PDB entry 7OWF | X-ray diffraction, 1.91 A resolution | chains A and C of the 3 polymer chains in the assembly

== Chain A ==
Name: DNA polymerase I, thermostable
Source organism: Thermus aquaticus
Notes: EC 2.7.7.7
UniProt: P19821 (DPO1_THEAQ); residue numbers follow UniProt; this construct covers 293-832
Chain sequence (540 residues; row label = number of the first residue in the row):
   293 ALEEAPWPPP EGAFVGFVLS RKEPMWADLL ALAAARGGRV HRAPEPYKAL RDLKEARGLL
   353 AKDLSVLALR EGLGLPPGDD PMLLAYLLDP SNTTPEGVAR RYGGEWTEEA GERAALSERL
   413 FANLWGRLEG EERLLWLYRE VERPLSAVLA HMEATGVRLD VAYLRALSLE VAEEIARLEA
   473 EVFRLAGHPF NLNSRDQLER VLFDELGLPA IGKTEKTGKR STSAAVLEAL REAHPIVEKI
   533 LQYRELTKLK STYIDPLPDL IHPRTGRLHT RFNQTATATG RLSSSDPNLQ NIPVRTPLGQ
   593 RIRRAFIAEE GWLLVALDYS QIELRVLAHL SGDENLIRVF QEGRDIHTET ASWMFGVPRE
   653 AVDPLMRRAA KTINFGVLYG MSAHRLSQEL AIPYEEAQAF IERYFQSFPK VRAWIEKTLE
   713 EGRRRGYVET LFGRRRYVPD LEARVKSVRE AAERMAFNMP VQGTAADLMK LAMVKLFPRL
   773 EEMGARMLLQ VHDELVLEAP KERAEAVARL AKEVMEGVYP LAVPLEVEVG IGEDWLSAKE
Bound ions: Mg2+ site 1: Asp-610, Tyr-611, Asp-785 (together with BFdUTP); Mg2+ site 2: Asp-610, Asp-785 (together with BFdUTP)
Ligand contacts: BFdUTP (2IU; [[(2R,3S,5R)-5-[5-(1-benzofuran-2-yl)-2,4-bis(oxidanylidene)pyrimidin-1-yl]-3-oxidanyl-oxolan-2-yl]methoxy-oxidanyl-phosphoryl] phosphono hydrogen phosphate): Arg-573, Arg-587, Asp-610, Tyr-611, Ser-612, Gln-613, Ile-614, Glu-615, His-639, Arg-659, Arg-660, Lys-663, Thr-664, Phe-667, Tyr-671, Asp-785
What the authors report for this chain:
  - conformationally variable residues (side-chain flip): Arg-587, Arg-660
  - binding site for BFdUTP: Arg-587

== Chain C ==
Molecule: template
Sequence (16 nucleotides; numbered 201 to 216; the number before each row is that of its first residue):
   201 AACAGTGGCC GTGGTC

== Interface between chain A and chain C ==
Pairs across the interface - 55 pairs, chain A then chain C:
  Asn-483(A) with DT212(C), hydrogen bond to the phosphate
  Asn-485(A) with DG211(C), phosphate contact; DT212(C), phosphate contact
  Ser-486(A) with DT212(C), phosphate contact; DG213(C), hydrogen bond to the phosphate
  Ile-503(A) with DA201(C), base contact
  Gly-504(A) with DA201(C), sugar contact
  Lys-505(A) with DA201(C), sugar contact
  Glu-507(A) with DA202(C), phosphate contact
  Ser-513(A) with DA201(C), sugar contact
  Ser-515(A) with DA201(C), hydrogen bond to the phosphate
  Ala-517(A) with DA201(C), base contact; DA202(C), base contact
  Val-518(A) with DA201(C), base contact
  Ser-543(A) with DC210(C), sugar contact; DG211(C), phosphate contact
  Thr-544(A) with DC210(C), sugar contact
  Ala-568(A) with DG208(C), phosphate contact
  Thr-569(A) with DG207(C), phosphate contact
  Ala-570(A) with DT206(C), phosphate contact; DG207(C), hydrogen bond to the phosphate
  Thr-571(A) with DT206(C), sugar contact
  Arg-573(A) with DG205(C), base contact; DT206(C), hydrogen bond to the base
  Ser-575(A) with DG207(C), phosphate contact; DG208(C), hydrogen bond to the phosphate
  Ser-576(A) with DG208(C), sugar contact
  Ser-577(A) with DG208(C), phosphate contact; DC209(C), phosphate contact
  Asp-578(A) with DC209(C), hydrogen bond to the phosphate
  Asn-580(A) with DG208(C), hydrogen bond to the sugar; DC209(C), phosphate contact
  Asn-583(A) with DG207(C), base contact
  Thr-664(A) with DA204(C), base contact
  Phe-667(A) with DA204(C), base contact
  Gly-668(A) with DA204(C), sugar contact
  Tyr-671(A) with DA204(C), base contact
  Gly-672(A) with DC203(C), sugar contact; DA204(C), sugar contact
  Met-673(A) with DA204(C), hydrogen bond to the sugar
  Ser-674(A) with DC203(C), base contact; DA204(C), hydrogen bond to the phosphate
  Arg-677(A) with DA202(C), hydrogen bond to the base; DA204(C), salt bridge to the phosphate
  Gln-680(A) with DA201(C), base contact; DA202(C), base contact
  Arg-728(A) with DT206(C), salt bridge to the phosphate
  Arg-746(A) with DC203(C), sugar contact; DA204(C), hydrogen bond to the phosphate; DG205(C), salt bridge to the phosphate
  Met-747(A) with DG205(C), phosphate contact; DT206(C), phosphate contact
  Asn-750(A) with DG205(C), sugar contact
  Gln-754(A) with DG205(C), base contact; DT206(C), hydrogen bond to the sugar
Other interface residues (no listed pair), chain A (47 interface residues in all): Asp-488, Gln-489, Lys-540, Pro-548, Asn-565, Pro-579, His-676, Glu-681, Glu-742

== In short ==
The interface between chain A and chain C involves 47 residues on one side and 13 on the other, with 13
hydrogen bonds and 3 salt bridges. Among the polar pairs are Arg-573(A)/DT206(C), Arg-677(A)/DA202(C) and
Asn-580(A)/DG208(C). Chain A binds BFdUTP. The paper reports a binding site for BFdUTP at Arg-587(A);
conformational variability at Arg-587(A) and Arg-660(A).
Here chain A is DNA polymerase I, thermostable (Thermus aquaticus) and chain C is template. Entry 7OWF
(KlenTaq DNA polymerase in a ternary complex with primer/template and the fluorescent nucleotide analog
BFdUTP) was determined by X-ray diffraction.
